4YA1 - chains E and F of the 28 polymer chains in the assembly; structure by X-ray diffraction, 2.90 A resolution.

Chain E:
Protein: Proteasome subunit alpha type-6
From: Saccharomyces cerevisiae S288c
Notes: EC 3.4.25.1
UniProt: P40302 (PSA6_YEAST); residues 0-233 here correspond to UniProt positions 1-234 (UniProt number = residue number + 1)
Chain sequence (234 residues; each row starts with the number of its first residue; numbering starts at 0):
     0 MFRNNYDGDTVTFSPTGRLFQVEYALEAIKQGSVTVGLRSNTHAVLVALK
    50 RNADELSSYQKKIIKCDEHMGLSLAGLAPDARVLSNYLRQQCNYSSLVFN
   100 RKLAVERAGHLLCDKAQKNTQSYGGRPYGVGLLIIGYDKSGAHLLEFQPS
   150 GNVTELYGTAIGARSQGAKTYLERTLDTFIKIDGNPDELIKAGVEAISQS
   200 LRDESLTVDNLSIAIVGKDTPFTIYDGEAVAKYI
Not modelled in the structure: 0-2
Curated features (UniProtKB/Swiss-Prot):
  - modified residue: Ser13 (Phosphoserine)
  - cross-link: Lys190 (Glycyl lysine isopeptide (Lys-Gly) (interchain with G-Cter in ubiquitin))

Chain F:
Protein: Probable proteasome subunit alpha type-7
From: Saccharomyces cerevisiae S288c
Notes: EC 3.4.25.1
UniProt: P21242 (PSA7_YEAST); residues -3 to 284 here correspond to UniProt positions 1-288 (UniProt number = residue number + 4)
Chain sequence (288 residues; each row starts with the number of its first residue; numbers below 1 keep their minus sign (Met-3 is residue -3)):
    -3 MTSIGTGYDLSNSVFSPDGRNFQVEYAVKAVENGTTSIGIKCNDGVVFAV
    47 EKLITSKLLVPQKNVKIQVVDRHIGCVYSGLIPDGRHLVNRGREEAASFK
    97 KLYKTPIPIPAFADRLGQYVQAHTLYNSVRPFGVSTIFGGVDKNGAHLYM
   147 LEPSGSYWGYKGAATGKGRQSAKAELEKLVDHHPEGLSAREAVKQAAKII
   197 YLAHEDNKEKDFELEISWCSLSETNGLHKFVKGDLLQEAIDFAQKEINGD
   247 DDEDEDDSDNVMSSDDENAPVATNANATTDQEGDIHLE
Not modelled in the structure: -3 to 1, 245-284
Curated features (UniProtKB/Swiss-Prot):
  - modified residue: Thr-2 (N-acetylthreonine)

Interface between chain E and chain F:
Pairs across the interface (60):
  Asn4(E) with Leu6(F)
  Tyr5(E) with Asp5(F), hydrogen bond; Leu6(F), hydrophobic
  Thr9(E) with Arg126(F)
  Val10(E) with Ser124(F); Val125(F); Arg126(F)
  Thr11(E) with Leu6(F); Gln19(F)
  Phe12(E) with Gln19(F); Tyr22(F), hydrophobic; Ala23(F), hydrophobic; Arg126(F); Pro127(F)
  Ser13(E) with Tyr22(F)
  Pro14(E) with Tyr22(F), hydrophobic; Lys25(F)
  Thr15(E) with Lys25(F)
  Gly16(E) with Tyr22(F); Lys25(F); Ala26(F)
  Leu18(E) with Leu77(F), hydrophobic; Arg126(F)
  His109(E) with Arg82(F)
  Cys112(E) with Arg82(F)
  Asp113(E) with Arg82(F), salt bridge; Asn86(F)
  Gln116(E) with Pro79(F); Asp80(F); His83(F), hydrogen bond
  Thr119(E) with Arg126(F), hydrogen bond (backbone-side chain)
  Gln120(E) with His119(F); Val125(F); Arg126(F), hydrogen bond (backbone-backbone); Phe128(F)
  Ser121(E) with Ser124(F)
  Tyr122(E) with Ser124(F), hydrogen bond (backbone-backbone)
  Ser149(E) with Pro79(F)
  Gly150(E) with Pro79(F)
  Asn151(E) with Ile78(F); Pro79(F)
  Thr153(E) with Leu55(F); Asn60(F)
  Glu154(E) with Leu55(F); Val56(F), hydrogen bond (backbone-backbone); Lys59(F); Asn60(F), hydrogen bond (backbone-side chain)
  Leu155(E) with Leu54(F); Leu55(F); Val56(F)
  Tyr156(E) with Leu54(F), hydrogen bond (backbone-backbone); Leu55(F); Val56(F); Pro57(F)
  Gly157(E) with Leu54(F)
  Lys168(E) with Leu54(F)
  Leu171(E) with Leu54(F)
  Glu172(E) with Ser52(F), hydrogen bond; Lys53(F), hydrogen bond (side chain-backbone)
  Leu175(E) with Lys53(F)
Other interface residues (no listed pair), chain E (35 interface residues in all): Arg38, Glu105, Val152, Phe178
Other interface residues (no listed pair), chain F (30 interface residues in all): Asn123, Gly129

In short:
Chain E and chain F form an interface of 35 and 30 residues respectively; the contacts include 10 hydrogen
bonds and 1 salt bridge. Among the polar pairs are Asp113(E)-Arg82(F), Tyr5(E)-Asp5(F) and Gln116(E)-His83(F).
Here chain E is Proteasome subunit alpha type-6 and chain F is Probable proteasome subunit alpha type-7, both
from Saccharomyces cerevisiae S288c. Entry 4YA1 (Yeast 20S proteasome beta2-H116N mutant) was determined by
X-ray diffraction (same publication as 4Y69, 4Y6A, 4Y6V, 4Y6Z, 4Y70, 4Y74 and 34 further entries).
